PDB entry 7SZ6 | electron microscopy, 6.24 A resolution (low resolution: residue-level contacts below are approximate; hydrogen-bond / salt-bridge calls are withheld) | chains c and d of the 11 polymer chains in the assembly

Chain c (and d):
Name: Portal protein
From: Pseudomonas virus PaP3
Notes: chain d of this document is another copy of the same molecule, construct and numbering; everything in this record applies to it too
Reference sequence: Q8H9R8 (Q8H9R8_9CAUD); residues 1-705 here = UniProt positions 1-705
Sequence (705 residues; numbered 1 to 705; the number before each row is that of its first residue):
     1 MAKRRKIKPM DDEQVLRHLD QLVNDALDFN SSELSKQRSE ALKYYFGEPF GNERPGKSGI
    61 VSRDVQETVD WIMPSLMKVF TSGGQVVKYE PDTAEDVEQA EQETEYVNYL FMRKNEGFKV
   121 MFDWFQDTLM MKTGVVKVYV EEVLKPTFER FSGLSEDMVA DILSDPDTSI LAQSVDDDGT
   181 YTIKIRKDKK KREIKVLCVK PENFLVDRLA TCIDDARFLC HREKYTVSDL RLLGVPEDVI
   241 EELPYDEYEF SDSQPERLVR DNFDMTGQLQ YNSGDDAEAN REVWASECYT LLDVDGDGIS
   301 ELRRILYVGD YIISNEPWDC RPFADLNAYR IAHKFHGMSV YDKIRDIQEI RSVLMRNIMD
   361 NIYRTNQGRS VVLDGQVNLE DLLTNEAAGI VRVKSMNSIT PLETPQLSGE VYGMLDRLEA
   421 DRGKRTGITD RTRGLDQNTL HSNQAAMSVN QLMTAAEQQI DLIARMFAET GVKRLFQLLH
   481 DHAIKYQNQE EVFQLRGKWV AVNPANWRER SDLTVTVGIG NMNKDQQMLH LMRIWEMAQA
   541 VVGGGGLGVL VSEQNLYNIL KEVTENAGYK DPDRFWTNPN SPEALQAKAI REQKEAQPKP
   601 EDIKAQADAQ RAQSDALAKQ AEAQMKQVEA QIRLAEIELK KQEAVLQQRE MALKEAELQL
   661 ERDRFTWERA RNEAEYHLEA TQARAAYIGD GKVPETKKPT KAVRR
Disordered / not traced: 1-8, 149-184, 242-277, 435-444, 596-705

Chain c / chain d interface:
Pairs across the interface (63; chain c residue first):
  Arg63(c) - Asp346(d)
  Arg63(c) - Arg425(d)
  Trp71(c) - Ile428(d)
  Trp71(c) - Glu457(d)
  Pro74(c) - Glu457(d)
  Ser75(c) - Glu457(d)
  Lys78(c) - Glu457(d)
  Thr81(c) - Gly518(d)
  Thr81(c) - Ile519(d)
  Ser82(c) - Ile519(d)
  Gly83(c) - Ile519(d)
  Arg113(c) - Glu90(d)
  Phe118(c) - Arg465(d)
  Lys119(c) - Arg330(d)
  Phe122(c) - Arg330(d)
  Lys200(c) - His333(d)
  Asn366(c) - Asn357(d)
  Asn366(c) - Asn361(d)
  Thr384(c) - Arg364(d)
  Gly389(c) - Arg364(d)
  Ile390(c) - Val372(d)
  Val391(c) - Val371(d)
  Val393(c) - Leu373(d)
  Lys394(c) - Leu373(d)
  Asn397(c) - Val371(d)
  Asn397(c) - Leu373(d)
  Asn397(c) - Thr400(d)
  Ile399(c) - Thr400(d)
  Gln406(c) - Gln406(d)
  Tyr412(c) - Glu410(d)
  Tyr412(c) - Met414(d)
  Glu419(c) - Lys424(d)
  Val492(c) - Glu90(d)
  Arg496(c) - Asp92(d)
  Arg496(c) - Thr93(d)
  Arg496(c) - Ala94(d)
  Trp535(c) - Glu536(d)
  Trp535(c) - Met537(d)
  Trp535(c) - Gln539(d)
  Trp535(c) - Ala540(d)
  Glu553(c) - Val549(d)
  Val563(c) - Arg533(d)
  Val563(c) - Met537(d)
  Thr564(c) - Arg533(d)
  Ala567(c) - Arg533(d)
  Tyr569(c) - Arg533(d)
  Tyr569(c) - Ile534(d)
  Asp573(c) - Asn555(d)
  Asp573(c) - Ile559(d)
  Asp573(c) - Glu562(d)
  Arg574(c) - Ile534(d)
  Arg574(c) - Val551(d)
  Arg574(c) - Asn555(d)
  Arg574(c) - Ile559(d)
  Phe575(c) - Asn555(d)
  Trp576(c) - Val541(d)
  Trp576(c) - Leu550(d)
  Trp576(c) - Val551(d)
  Asn578(c) - Val549(d)
  Gln586(c) - Gly548(d)
  Ala587(c) - Val549(d)
  Arg591(c) - Gly545(d)
  Arg591(c) - Val549(d)
Interface residues without a listed pair, chain c (61 interface residues in all): Ile60, Gln66, Glu67, Asp70, Met77, Tyr109, Ser228, Arg231, Ile362, Thr365, Gln367, Ser370, Asn385, Glu386, Arg392, Ser395, Leu415, Glu490, Gln527, Pro572
Interface residues without a listed pair, chain d (52 interface residues in all): Arg54, Ile299, Ile350, Arg369, Asp374, Glu380, Leu402, Pro405, Leu407, Leu462, Glu509, Asn521, Asn558

In short:
The interface between chain c and chain d involves 61 residues on one side and 52 on the other.
Chain c and chain d are both Portal protein (Pseudomonas virus PaP3); the structure, Kinetically trapped
Pseudomonas-phage PaP3 portal protein - delta barrel mutant class-3, was determined by electron microscopy,
deposited together with 7SXK, 7SYA and 7SZ4.
